PDB entry 2ZM4 | X-ray diffraction, 2.70 A resolution | chain A

Chain A:
Protein: Proto-oncogene tyrosine-protein kinase LCK
Source organism: Homo sapiens
Notes: EC 2.7.10.2
UniProt: P06239 (LCK_HUMAN); residue numbers follow UniProt; this construct covers 225-509
Sequence (285 residues; each row starts with the number of its first residue):
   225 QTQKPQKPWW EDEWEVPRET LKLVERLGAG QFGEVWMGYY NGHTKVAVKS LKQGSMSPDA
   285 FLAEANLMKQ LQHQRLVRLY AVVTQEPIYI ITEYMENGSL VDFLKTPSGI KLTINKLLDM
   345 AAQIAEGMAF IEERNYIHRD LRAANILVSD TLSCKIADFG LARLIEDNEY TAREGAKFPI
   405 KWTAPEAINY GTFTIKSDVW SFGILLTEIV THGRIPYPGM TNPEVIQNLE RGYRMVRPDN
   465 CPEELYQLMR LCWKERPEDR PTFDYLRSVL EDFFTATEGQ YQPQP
Not modelled in the structure: 225-230, 502-509
Modified / non-standard residues: Tyr394 (o-phosphotyrosine; PTR)
Ligand contacts: KSM (N-(2-chloro-6-methylphenyl)-8-[(3S)-3-methylpiperazin-1-yl]imidazo[1,5-a]quinoxalin-4-amine): Leu251, Val259, Ala271, Val272, Lys273, Glu288, Met292, Val301, Ile314, Thr316, Glu317, Tyr318, Met319, Ser323, Asp326, Leu371, Ala381, Asp382

Overview:
Chain A binds compound KSM.
Chain A is Proto-oncogene tyrosine-protein kinase LCK (Homo sapiens); the structure, Crystal structure of
imidazo quinoxaline 1 bound to the kinase domain of human LCK, activated form ..., was determined by X-ray
diffraction, deposited together with 2ZYB and 2ZM1.
